5S5N - chains C and D of the 6 polymer chains in the assembly; structure by X-ray diffraction, 2.90 A resolution.

[Chain C]
Name: Tubulin alpha-1B chain
From: Bos taurus
Reference sequence: P81947 (TBA1B_BOVIN); residue numbers follow UniProt; this construct covers 1-451
Chain sequence (451 residues; row label = number of the first residue in the row):
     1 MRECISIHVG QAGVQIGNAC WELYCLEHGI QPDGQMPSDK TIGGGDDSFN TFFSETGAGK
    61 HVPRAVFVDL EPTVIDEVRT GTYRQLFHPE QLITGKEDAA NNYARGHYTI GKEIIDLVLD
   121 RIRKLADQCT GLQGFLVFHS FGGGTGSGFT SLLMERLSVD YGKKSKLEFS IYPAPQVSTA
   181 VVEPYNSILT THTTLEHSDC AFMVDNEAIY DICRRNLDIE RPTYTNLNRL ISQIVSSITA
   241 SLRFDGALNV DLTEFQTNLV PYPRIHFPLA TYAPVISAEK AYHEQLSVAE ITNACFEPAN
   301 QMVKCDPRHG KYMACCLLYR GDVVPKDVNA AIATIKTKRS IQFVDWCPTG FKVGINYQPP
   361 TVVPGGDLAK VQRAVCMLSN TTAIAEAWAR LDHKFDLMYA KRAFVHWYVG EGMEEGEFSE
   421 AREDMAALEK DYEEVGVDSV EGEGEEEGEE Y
Unresolved in the structure: 441-451
Metal / ion sites: Ca2+: Asp-39, Thr-41, Gly-44, Glu-55
Residues lining bound ligands:
  - GTP (guanosine-5'-triphosphate): Gly-10, Gln-11, Ala-12, Gln-15, Ile-16, Asp-69, Asp-98, Ala-99, Ala-100, Asn-101, Ser-140, Gly-142, Gly-143, Gly-144, Thr-145, Gly-146, Ile-171, Pro-173, Val-177, Ser-178, Thr-179, Glu-183, Asn-206, Tyr-224, Leu-227, Asn-228, Ile-231
  - N-methyl-4-sulfamoylbenzamide (W0Y), molecule 1: Lys-40, Thr-41, Ile-42, Gly-44, Gly-45, Asp-46
  - N-methyl-4-sulfamoylbenzamide (W0Y), molecule 2: Ser-165, Asp-199, Thr-253, Gln-256, Thr-257

[Chain D]
Name: Tubulin beta-2B chain
From: Bos taurus
Reference sequence: Q6B856 (TBB2B_BOVIN); the author numbering skips numbers that UniProt does not, so the offset changes along the chain: 1-42 = UniProt 1-42; 45-360 = UniProt 43-358; 369-455 = UniProt 359-445
Chain sequence (445 residues; numbered 1 to 455; 10 numbers in that range are skipped by the numbering (no residue carries them; nothing is unmodelled there); the number before each row is that of its first residue):
     1 MREIVHIQAG QCGNQIGAKF WEVISDEHGI DPTGSYHGDS DL
    45 QLERINVYYN EATGNKYVPR AILVDLEPGT MDSVRSGPFG QIFRPDNFVF GQSGAGNNWA
   105 KGHYTEGAEL VDSVLDVVRK ESESCDCLQG FQLTHSLGGG TGSGMGTLLI SKIREEYPDR
   165 IMNTFSVMPS PKVSDTVVEP YNATLSVHQL VENTDETYCI DNEALYDICF RTLKLTTPTY
   225 GDLNHLVSAT MSGVTTCLRF PGQLNADLRK LAVNMVPFPR LHFFMPGFAP LTSRGSQQYR
   285 ALTVPELTQQ MFDSKNMMAA CDPRHGRYLT VAAIFRGRMS MKEVDEQMLN VQNKNSSYFV
   345 EWIPNNVKTA VCDIPP
   369 RGLKMSATFI GNSTAIQELF KRISEQFTAM FRRKAFLHWY TGEGMDEMEF TEAESNMNDL
   429 VSEYQQYQDA TADEQGEFEE EEGEDEA
Unresolved in the structure: 277-282, 442-455
Metal / ion sites: Mg2+: Gln-11 (together with GDP)
Residues lining bound ligands: GDP (guanosine-5'-diphosphate): Gly-10, Gln-11, Cys-12, Gln-15, Ile-16, Asp-69, Glu-71, Ala-99, Asn-101, Ser-140, Gly-142, Gly-143, Gly-144, Thr-145, Gly-146, Val-171, Pro-173, Val-177, Ser-178, Glu-183, Asn-206, Leu-209, Tyr-224, Leu-227, Asn-228, Val-231

[How chain C and chain D interact]
Contacting residue pairs - 51 pairs, chain C then chain D:
  Gln-11(C) / Gln-247(D)  hydrogen bond
  Lys-96(C) / Arg-2(D)
  Lys-96(C) / Asp-130(D)  salt bridge
  Lys-96(C) / Cys-131(D)
  Glu-97(C) / Arg-2(D)  salt bridge
  Glu-97(C) / Cys-131(D)
  Glu-97(C) / Arg-164(D)  salt bridge
  Glu-97(C) / Arg-253(D)  salt bridge
  Asp-98(C) / Lys-254(D)  salt bridge
  Ala-100(C) / Arg-253(D)
  Ala-100(C) / Lys-254(D)
  Ala-100(C) / Val-257(D)
  Asn-101(C) / Lys-254(D)
  Arg-105(C) / Arg-253(D)
  Pro-175(C) / Asn-349(D)
  Ser-178(C) / Lys-352(D)  hydrogen bond
  Thr-179(C) / Leu-248(D)
  Thr-179(C) / Asn-258(D)  hydrogen bond (backbone-side chain)
  Ala-180(C) / Asn-258(D)
  Val-181(C) / Asn-258(D)  hydrogen bond (backbone-side chain)
  Val-181(C) / Pro-348(D)
  Val-181(C) / Asn-349(D)
  Val-181(C) / Lys-352(D)
  Tyr-210(C) / Asp-329(D)
  Glu-220(C) / Lys-326(D)
  Arg-221(C) / Met-325(D)
  Arg-221(C) / Asp-329(D)  salt bridge
  Tyr-224(C) / Gln-247(D)
  Lys-394(C) / Pro-348(D)
  Lys-394(C) / Asn-349(D)  hydrogen bond
  Leu-397(C) / Trp-346(D)
  Leu-397(C) / Pro-348(D)  hydrophobic
  Met-398(C) / Trp-346(D)
  Met-398(C) / Pro-348(D)
  Lys-401(C) / Phe-262(D)
  Lys-401(C) / Trp-346(D)
  Lys-401(C) / Thr-439(D)  hydrogen bond (side chain-backbone)
  Arg-402(C) / Phe-262(D)
  Ala-403(C) / Pro-261(D)
  Ala-403(C) / Phe-262(D)  hydrophobic
  Phe-404(C) / Val-257(D)
  Phe-404(C) / Val-260(D)
  Phe-404(C) / Pro-261(D)  hydrogen bond (backbone-backbone)
  Phe-404(C) / Thr-314(D)
  His-406(C) / Val-260(D)  hydrogen bond (side chain-backbone)
  His-406(C) / Pro-261(D)
  His-406(C) / Phe-262(D)
  His-406(C) / Pro-263(D)
  Trp-407(C) / Ala-256(D)
  Trp-407(C) / Val-257(D)
  Trp-407(C) / Val-260(D)  hydrogen bond (side chain-backbone)
Also at the interface, not in a pair above, chain C (26 interface residues in all): Val-182
Also at the interface, not in a pair above, chain D (31 interface residues in all): Asp-251, Met-259, Glu-345, Ile-347, Asn-350, Ala-438, Ala-440

[Overview]
Chain C and chain D form an interface of 26 and 31 residues respectively; the contacts include 9 hydrogen
bonds and 6 salt bridges. Polar contacts include Lys-96(C)/Asp-130(D), Glu-97(C)/Arg-2(D) and
Glu-97(C)/Arg-164(D). Bound to chain C: N-methyl-4-sulfamoylbenzamide and GTP. Chain D binds GDP.
Here chain C is Tubulin alpha-1B chain and chain D is Tubulin beta-2B chain, both from Bos taurus. Entry 5S5N
(Tubulin-Z165170770-complex) was determined by X-ray diffraction together with 5S4L, 5S4M, 5S4N, 5S4O, 5S4P,
5S4Q and 52 further entries from the same study.
